PDB entry 8F6V | X-ray diffraction, 2.30 A resolution | chains D and C of the 4 polymer chains in the assembly

Chain D (and C):
Molecule: CFTR inhibitory factor
From: Pseudomonas aeruginosa PA14
Notes: chain C of this document is another copy of the same molecule, construct and numbering; everything in this record applies to it too
UniProtKB: A0A0M3KL26 (A0A0M3KL26_PSEAB); residues 25-325 here correspond to UniProt positions 1-301 (UniProt number = residue number - 24)
Chain sequence (301 residues; numbered 25 to 325; the number before each row is that of its first residue):
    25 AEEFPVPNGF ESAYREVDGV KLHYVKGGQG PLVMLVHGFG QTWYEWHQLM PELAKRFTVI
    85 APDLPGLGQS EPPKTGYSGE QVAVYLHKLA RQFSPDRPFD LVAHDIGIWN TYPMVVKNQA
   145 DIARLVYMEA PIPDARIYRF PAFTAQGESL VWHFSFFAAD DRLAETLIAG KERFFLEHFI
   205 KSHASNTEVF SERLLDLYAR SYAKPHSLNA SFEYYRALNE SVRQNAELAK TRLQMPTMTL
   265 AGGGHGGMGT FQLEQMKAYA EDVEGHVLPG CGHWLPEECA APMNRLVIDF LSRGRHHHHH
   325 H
Not modelled in the structure: 25, 320-325
Disulfides: Cys295-Cys303

How chain D and chain C interact:
Residue-residue contacts (73):
  Tyr162(D) with Pro165(C); Phe167(C); Thr168(C); Ala169(C)
  Phe164(D) with Pro165(C); Ala166(C), hydrogen bond (backbone-backbone)
  Pro165(D) with Tyr162(C); Phe164(C); Ala166(C)
  Ala166(D) with Phe164(C), hydrogen bond (backbone-backbone); Pro165(C); Ala166(C); Val175(C); Ser179(C), hydrogen bond (backbone-side chain)
  Phe167(D) with Ile161(C), hydrophobic; Tyr162(C); Phe178(C); Ser179(C); Ala182(C), hydrophobic; Leu242(C), hydrophobic; Asn243(C)
  Thr168(D) with Tyr162(C); Asn243(C), hydrogen bond (backbone-side chain)
  Ala169(D) with Tyr162(C); Asn243(C), hydrogen bond (backbone-side chain)
  Gln170(D) with Asn243(C)
  Gly171(D) with Asn243(C)
  Glu172(D) with Ser179(C); Ala183(C)
  Ser173(D) with Ser179(C), hydrogen bond (backbone-side chain)
  Val175(D) with Ala166(C), hydrophobic
  Trp176(D) with Trp176(C), hydrophobic; Ser179(C); Phe180(C), hydrophobic
  Phe178(D) with Phe167(C)
  Ser179(D) with Ala166(C), hydrogen bond (side chain-backbone); Phe167(C); Glu172(C); Ser173(C), hydrogen bond (side chain-backbone); Trp176(C)
  Phe180(D) with Trp176(C), hydrophobic
  Ala182(D) with Phe167(C), hydrophobic
  Ala183(D) with Glu172(C); His202(C)
  Asp184(D) with His202(C)
  Asp185(D) with Phe198(C); His202(C), salt bridge
  Leu187(D) with Trp176(C), hydrophobic; Phe198(C), hydrophobic; His202(C)
  Thr190(D) with Lys195(C), hydrogen bond (backbone-side chain); Phe198(C)
  Leu191(D) with Leu191(C); Lys195(C), hydrogen bond (backbone-side chain)
  Ile192(D) with Leu191(C), hydrophobic
  Ala193(D) with Lys195(C)
  Lys195(D) with Thr190(C), hydrogen bond (side chain-backbone); Ala193(C); Lys195(C)
  Phe198(D) with Asp185(C); Thr190(C)
  Phe199(D) with Leu187(C), hydrophobic; Leu191(C), hydrophobic
  His202(D) with Ala183(C); Asp184(C); Asp185(C), salt bridge; Leu187(C)
  Leu242(D) with Phe167(C), hydrophobic
  Asn243(D) with Phe167(C); Thr168(C), hydrogen bond (side chain-backbone); Ala169(C), hydrogen bond (side chain-backbone); Gln170(C); Gly171(C)
Also at the interface, not in a pair above, chain D (33 interface residues in all): Ile161, Arg186
Also at the interface, not in a pair above, chain C (32 interface residues in all): Ile192, Phe199

Summary:
The interface between chain D and chain C involves 33 residues on one side and 32 on the other, with 13
hydrogen bonds and 2 salt bridges. Polar contacts include Asp185(D)-His202(C), Ala166(D)-Ser179(C) and
Thr168(D)-Asn243(C).
Both chains are CFTR inhibitory factor (Pseudomonas aeruginosa PA14). Entry 8F6V (Crystal Structure of
Nanobody VHH108 Bound to Its Antigen PA14 Cif) was determined by X-ray diffraction.
